PDB entry 6TVS | X-ray diffraction, 1.90 A resolution | chains D and E of the 6 polymer chains in the assembly

Chain D:
Protein: Hemagglutinin HA2
Organism: Influenza A virus (A/harbour seal/Germany/1/2014(H10N7))
UniProtKB: A0A0A7HR51 (A0A0A7HR51_9INFA); residues 1-176 here correspond to UniProt positions 333-508 (UniProt number = residue number + 332)
Chain sequence (177 residues; numbered 1 to 177; the number before each row is that of its first residue):
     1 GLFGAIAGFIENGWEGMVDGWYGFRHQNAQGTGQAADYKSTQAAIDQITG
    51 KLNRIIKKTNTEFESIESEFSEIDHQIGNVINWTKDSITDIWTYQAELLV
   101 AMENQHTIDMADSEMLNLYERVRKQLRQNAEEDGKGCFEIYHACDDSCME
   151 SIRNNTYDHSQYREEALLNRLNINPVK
Disordered / not traced: 173-177
Construct notes: expression tag (177)
Disulfides: Cys144-Cys148
Glycans and other covalent adducts: N-acetylglucosamine (NAG) linked to Asn82
Metal / ion sites: Ca2+: Asn79 (together with N-acetylglucosamine) (shared with 1 residue of chain K; 1 residue of chain L)

Chain E:
Protein: Hemagglutinin HA1
Organism: Influenza A virus (A/harbour seal/Germany/1/2014(H10N7))
UniProtKB: A0A0A7HR51 (A0A0A7HR51_9INFA); residues 3-325 here correspond to UniProt positions 10-332 (UniProt number = residue number + 7)
Chain sequence (325 residues; row label = number of the first residue in the row):
     1 DPDKICLGHHAVANGTIVKTLTNEQEEVTNATETVESTSLNRLCMKGRNH
    51 KDLGNCHPIGMLIGTPACDLHLTGTWDTLIERKNAIAYCYPGATVNEEAL
   101 RQKIMESGGISKINTGFTYGSSINSAGTTKACMRNGGNSFYAELKWLVSK
   151 NKGQNFPQTTNTYRNADTAEHLIMWGIHHPSSTQEKNDLYGTQSLSISVG
   201 SSTYKNNFVPVVGARPQVNGLSGRIDFHWTLVQPGDKITFSHNGGLIAPS
   251 RVSKLIGRGLGIQSEAPIDNSCESKCFWRGGSINTRLPFQNLSPRTVGQC
   301 PKYVNKKSLMLATGMRNVPELVQGR
Disordered / not traced: 321-325
Construct notes: expression tag (1-2)
Disulfides: Cys44-Cys272, Cys56-Cys68, Cys89-Cys132, Cys276-Cys300
Glycans and other covalent adducts: N-acetylglucosamine (NAG) linked to Asn30

Chain D / chain E interface:
Residue-residue contacts - 9 pairs, chain D then chain E:
  Gln47(D) with Thr22(E)
  Gly50(D) with Leu21(E); Thr22(E)
  Lys51(D) with Leu21(E); Thr22(E)
  Arg54(D) with Thr20(E); Leu21(E), hydrogen bond (side chain-backbone)
  Glu103(D) with Leu21(E)
  His106(D) with Thr22(E)
Other interface residues (no listed pair), chain D (9 interface residues in all): Asp46, Thr61, Met102
Other interface residues (no listed pair), chain E (4 interface residues in all): Asn305

In short:
9 residues of chain D face 4 of chain E across their interface, with 1 hydrogen bond. The hydrogen-bonded pair
is Arg54(D)-Leu21(E). N-acetylglucosamine is covalently linked to Asn82(D). Covalently linked
N-acetylglucosamine: at Asn30(E).
Here chain D is Hemagglutinin HA2 and chain E is Hemagglutinin HA1, both from Influenza A virus (A/harbour
seal/Germany/1/2014(H10N7)). Entry 6TVS (Crystal structure of the haemagglutinin mutant (Gln226Leu) from an
H10N7 seal influenza virus isolated in Germany ...) was determined by X-ray diffraction, deposited together
with 6TJW, 6TJY, 6TVA, 6TVB, 6TVC, 6TVD and 9 further entries.
